Entry 1GQI (X-ray diffraction, 1.48 A resolution); this record covers chains A and B.

[Chain A (and B)]
Molecule: Alpha-glucuronidase
Source organism: Pseudomonas cellulosa
Notes: EC 3.2.1.139; chain B of this document is another copy of the same molecule, construct and numbering; everything in this record applies to it too
Amino-acid sequence (708 residues; row label = number of the first residue in the row):
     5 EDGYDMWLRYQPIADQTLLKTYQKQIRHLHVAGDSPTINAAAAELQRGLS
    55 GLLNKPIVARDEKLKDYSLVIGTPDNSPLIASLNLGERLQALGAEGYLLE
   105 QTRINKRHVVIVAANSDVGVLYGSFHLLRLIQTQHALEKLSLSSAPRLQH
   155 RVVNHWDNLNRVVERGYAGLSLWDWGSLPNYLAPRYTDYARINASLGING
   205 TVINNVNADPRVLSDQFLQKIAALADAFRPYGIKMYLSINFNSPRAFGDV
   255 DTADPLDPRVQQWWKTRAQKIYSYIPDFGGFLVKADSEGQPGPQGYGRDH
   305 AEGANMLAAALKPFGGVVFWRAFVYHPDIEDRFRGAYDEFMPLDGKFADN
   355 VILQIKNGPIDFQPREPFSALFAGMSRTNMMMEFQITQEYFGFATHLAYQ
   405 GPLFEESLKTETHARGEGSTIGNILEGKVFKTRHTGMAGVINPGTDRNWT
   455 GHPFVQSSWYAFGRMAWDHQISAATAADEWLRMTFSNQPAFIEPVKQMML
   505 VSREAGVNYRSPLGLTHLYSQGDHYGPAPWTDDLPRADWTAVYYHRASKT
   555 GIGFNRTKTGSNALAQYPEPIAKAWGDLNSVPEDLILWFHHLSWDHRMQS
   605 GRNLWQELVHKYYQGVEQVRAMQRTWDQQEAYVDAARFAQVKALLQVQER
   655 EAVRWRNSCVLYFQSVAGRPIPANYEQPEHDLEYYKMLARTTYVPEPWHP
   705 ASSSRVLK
Small-molecule neighbours:
  - Co2+ (CO), molecule 1: Asp6, Gly7, Asn452, Pro457, Gln460, Arg641, Gln644
  - Co2+ (CO), molecule 2: Asn162, Asn164, Val166, Trp702
  - Co2+ (CO), molecule 3: Met502, Ala625, Met626, Thr629
  - Co2+ (CO), molecule 4: Asn607, Trp609, Gln610, Arg673

[Chain A / chain B interface]
Residue-residue contacts - 78 pairs, chain A then chain B:
  Asp6(A) - Arg451(B)  salt bridge
  Leu163(A) - Tyr697(B)  hydrogen bond (backbone-side chain)
  Asn164(A) - Tyr697(B)
  Asn164(A) - Pro701(B)
  Asn164(A) - Ser706(B)
  Asn164(A) - Ser707(B)  hydrogen bond
  Arg165(A) - Tyr697(B)
  Gly173(A) - Leu174(B)
  Leu174(A) - Gly173(B)
  Leu174(A) - Leu174(B)  hydrophobic
  Leu174(A) - Pro701(B)  hydrophobic
  Trp179(A) - Tyr697(B)  hydrophobic
  Gly180(A) - Thr399(B)
  Gly180(A) - Val651(B)
  Gly180(A) - Tyr697(B)
  Gly180(A) - Pro699(B)
  Ser181(A) - Leu648(B)
  Asn184(A) - Ala647(B)
  Asn184(A) - Gln650(B)  hydrogen bond
  Asn184(A) - Val651(B)
  Asn184(A) - Arg654(B)  hydrogen bond
  Tyr185(A) - Gln644(B)
  Tyr185(A) - Ala647(B)  hydrophobic
  Asn211(A) - Arg709(B)
  Ala212(A) - Arg709(B)  hydrogen bond (backbone-side chain)
  Asp213(A) - Arg709(B)
  Pro214(A) - Arg709(B)
  Arg215(A) - Tyr697(B)
  Arg215(A) - Ser706(B)  hydrogen bond (side chain-backbone)
  Arg215(A) - Ser707(B)
  Arg215(A) - Ser708(B)  hydrogen bond (side chain-backbone)
  Ser218(A) - Leu711(B)
  Gln220(A) - Thr695(B)  hydrogen bond (side chain-backbone)
  Gln220(A) - Thr696(B)
  Gln220(A) - Tyr697(B)  hydrogen bond (side chain-backbone)
  Phe221(A) - Tyr697(B)  hydrophobic
  Asn244(A) - Arg709(B)
  Ala250(A) - Leu711(B)
  Phe251(A) - Leu711(B)  hydrophobic
  Phe251(A) - Lys712(B)
  Gly252(A) - Lys712(B)  hydrogen bond (backbone-side chain)
  Thr399(A) - Gly180(B)
  Arg451(A) - Asp6(B)  salt bridge
  Arg451(A) - Arg451(B)
  Gln644(A) - Tyr185(B)
  Ala647(A) - Asn184(B)
  Ala647(A) - Tyr185(B)  hydrophobic
  Leu648(A) - Ser181(B)
  Gln650(A) - Asn184(B)  hydrogen bond
  Val651(A) - Gly180(B)
  Val651(A) - Asn184(B)
  Arg654(A) - Asn184(B)  hydrogen bond
  Thr695(A) - Gln220(B)  hydrogen bond (backbone-side chain)
  Thr696(A) - Gln220(B)
  Tyr697(A) - Leu163(B)  hydrogen bond (side chain-backbone)
  Tyr697(A) - Asn164(B)
  Tyr697(A) - Arg165(B)
  Tyr697(A) - Trp179(B)  hydrophobic
  Tyr697(A) - Gly180(B)
  Tyr697(A) - Arg215(B)
  Tyr697(A) - Gln220(B)  hydrogen bond (backbone-side chain)
  Tyr697(A) - Phe221(B)  hydrophobic
  Pro699(A) - Gly180(B)
  Pro701(A) - Asn164(B)
  Pro701(A) - Leu174(B)  hydrophobic
  Ser706(A) - Asn164(B)
  Ser706(A) - Arg215(B)  hydrogen bond (backbone-side chain)
  Ser707(A) - Asn164(B)  hydrogen bond
  Ser707(A) - Arg215(B)
  Ser708(A) - Arg215(B)  hydrogen bond (backbone-side chain)
  Arg709(A) - Ala212(B)  hydrogen bond (side chain-backbone)
  Arg709(A) - Asp213(B)
  Arg709(A) - Pro214(B)
  Arg709(A) - Asn244(B)
  Leu711(A) - Ala250(B)
  Leu711(A) - Phe251(B)  hydrophobic
  Lys712(A) - Phe251(B)
  Lys712(A) - Gly252(B)  hydrogen bond (side chain-backbone)
Also at the interface, not in a pair above, chain A (46 interface residues in all): Val166, Thr449, Ala643, Glu700
Also at the interface, not in a pair above, chain B (46 interface residues in all): Val166, Asn211, Ser218, Thr449, Ala643, Glu700

[Overview]
Chain A and chain B each contribute 46 residues to their interface, with 20 hydrogen bonds and 2 salt bridges.
Polar contacts include Asp6(A)-Arg451(B), Leu163(A)-Tyr697(B) and Asn164(A)-Ser707(B). Ligands of chain A: 4
copies of Co2+.
Chain A and chain B are both Alpha-glucuronidase (Pseudomonas cellulosa); the structure, Structure of
Pseudomonas cellulosa alpha-D-glucuronidase, was determined by X-ray diffraction, deposited together with 1GQK
and 1GQL.
